Entry 7EDB (X-ray diffraction, 2.39 A resolution); this record covers chains A and F of the 4 polymer chains in the assembly.

[Chain A]
Name: EcoT38I restriction endonuclease
From: Escherichia phage P2
Reference sequence: Q83VS8 (Q83VS8_BPP2); residue numbers follow UniProt; this construct covers 1-351
Amino-acid sequence (351 residues; numbered 1 to 351; the number before each row is that of its first residue):
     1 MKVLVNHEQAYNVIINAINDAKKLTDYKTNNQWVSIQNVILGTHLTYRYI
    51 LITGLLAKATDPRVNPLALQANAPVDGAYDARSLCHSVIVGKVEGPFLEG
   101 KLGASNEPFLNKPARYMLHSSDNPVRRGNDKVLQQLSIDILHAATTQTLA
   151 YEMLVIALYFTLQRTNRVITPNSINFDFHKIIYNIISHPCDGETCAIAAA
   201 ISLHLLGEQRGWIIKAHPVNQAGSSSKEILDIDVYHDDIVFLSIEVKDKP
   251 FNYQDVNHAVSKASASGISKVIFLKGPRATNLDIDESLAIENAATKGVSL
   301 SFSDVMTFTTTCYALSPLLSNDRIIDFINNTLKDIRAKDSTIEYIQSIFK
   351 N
Unresolved in the structure: 351
Ion coordination: Ca2+ site 1 near Asp122 (its only coordinating residue here); Ca2+ site 2: Asp231, Glu245, Val246 (shared with DC9(F) of chain F); Ca2+ site 3: Asp231 (shared with DT8(F), DC9(F) of chain F)

[Chain F]
Molecule: 13-nt DNA strand
Sequence (13 nucleotides; numbered 0 to 12; the number before each row is that of its first residue; numbering starts at 0):
     0 CCGTGAGCTCTGC
Unresolved in the structure: 0
Ion coordination: Ca2+ site 1: DT8, DC9 (shared with Asp231(A) of chain A); Ca2+ site 2: DC9 (shared with Asp231(A), Glu245(A), Val246(A) of chain A)

[How chain A and chain F interact]
Pairs across the interface (47):
  Lys2(A) - DG2(F)  salt bridge to the phosphate
  Leu4(A) - DG2(F)  phosphate contact
  Gln70(A) - DT3(F)  phosphate contact
  Gln70(A) - DG4(F)  hydrogen bond to the phosphate
  Ala71(A) - DG2(F)  phosphate contact
  Ala71(A) - DT3(F)  hydrogen bond to the phosphate
  Asn72(A) - DG2(F)  hydrogen bond to the phosphate
  Asn72(A) - DT3(F)  hydrogen bond to the phosphate
  Asp80(A) - DG2(F)  sugar contact
  Asp80(A) - DT3(F)  base contact
  Arg82(A) - DT3(F)  base contact
  Arg82(A) - DG4(F)  hydrogen bond to the base
  Ser83(A) - DT3(F)  base contact
  Leu110(A) - DG4(F)  base contact
  Leu110(A) - DA5(F)  base contact
  Arg115(A) - DG4(F)  base contact
  Arg115(A) - DA5(F)  hydrogen bond to the base
  Arg115(A) - DG6(F)  hydrogen bond to the base
  Arg126(A) - DG11(F)  phosphate contact
  Arg126(A) - DC12(F)  sugar contact
  Arg127(A) - DC12(F)  hydrogen bond to the base
  Pro189(A) - DG11(F)  phosphate contact
  Cys190(A) - DG11(F)  phosphate contact
  Asp191(A) - DC9(F)  sugar contact
  Asp191(A) - DT10(F)  phosphate contact
  Asp191(A) - DG11(F)  hydrogen bond to the phosphate
  Gly192(A) - DC9(F)  phosphate contact
  Gly192(A) - DT10(F)  phosphate contact
  Val219(A) - DT8(F)  sugar contact
  Val219(A) - DC9(F)  sugar contact
  Asn220(A) - DT8(F)  hydrogen bond to the base
  Asn220(A) - DC9(F)  hydrogen bond to the sugar
  Gln221(A) - DT8(F)  sugar contact
  Ala222(A) - DC7(F)  sugar contact
  Ala222(A) - DT8(F)  sugar contact
  Gly223(A) - DC7(F)  phosphate contact
  Gly223(A) - DT8(F)  hydrogen bond to the phosphate
  Ser224(A) - DC7(F)  sugar contact
  Asp231(A) - DC9(F)  phosphate contact
  Glu245(A) - DC9(F)  phosphate contact
  Lys247(A) - DC9(F)  salt bridge to the phosphate
  Asp248(A) - DT10(F)  hydrogen bond to the phosphate
  Lys249(A) - DC9(F)  base contact
  Lys249(A) - DT10(F)  salt bridge to the phosphate
  Pro250(A) - DT10(F)  base contact
  His258(A) - DT8(F)  salt bridge to the phosphate
  Lys262(A) - DT8(F)  salt bridge to the phosphate
Other interface residues (no listed pair), chain A (31 interface residues in all): Val246
Other interface residues (no listed pair), chain F (12 interface residues in all): DC1

[Overview]
31 residues of chain A and 12 residues of chain F are in contact; the contacts include 13 hydrogen bonds and 5
salt bridges. Polar pairs include Arg82(A)-DG4(F), Arg115(A)-DA5(F) and Arg115(A)-DG6(F). Asp231(A),
Glu245(A), Val246(A) and DC9(F) form the Ca2+ site 2.
Chain A is EcoT38I restriction endonuclease (Escherichia phage P2) and chain F is a 13-nt DNA strand; the
structure, EcoT38I restriction endonuclease complexed with DNA, was determined by X-ray diffraction.
